2D3R - chains A and B of the 4 polymer chains in the assembly; structure by X-ray diffraction, 2.90 A resolution.

[Chain A (and B)]
Molecule: Lectin alpha chain
From: Cratylia argentea
Notes: chain B of this document is another copy of the same molecule, construct and numbering; everything in this record applies to it too
Reference sequence: P81517 (LECA_CRAFL); residue numbers follow UniProt; this construct covers 1-236
Chain sequence (236 residues; each row starts with the number of its first residue):
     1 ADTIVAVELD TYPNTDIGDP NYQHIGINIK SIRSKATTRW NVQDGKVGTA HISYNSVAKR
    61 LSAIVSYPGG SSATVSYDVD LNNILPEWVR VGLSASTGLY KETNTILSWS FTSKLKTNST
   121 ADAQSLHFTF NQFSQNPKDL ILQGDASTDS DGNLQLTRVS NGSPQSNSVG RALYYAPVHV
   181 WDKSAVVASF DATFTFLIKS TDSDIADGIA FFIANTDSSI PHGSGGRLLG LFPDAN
Ion coordination: Mn2+: E8, D10, D19, H24; Ca2+: D10, Y12, N14, D19

[Chain A / chain B interface]
Pairs across the interface (52; chain A residue first):
  W88(A) - S134(B)
  W88(A) - N136(B)
  W88(A) - K138(B)
  W88(A) - D139(B)
  R90(A) - Y175(B)
  A121(A) - N131(B)
  D122(A) - T129(B)
  D122(A) - N131(B)
  A123(A) - F130(B)
  A123(A) - N131(B)  hydrogen bond (backbone-backbone)
  A123(A) - Q132(B)  hydrogen bond (backbone-backbone)
  Q124(A) - T129(B)
  Q124(A) - F130(B)
  Q124(A) - D139(B)  hydrogen bond
  S125(A) - F128(B)
  S125(A) - T129(B)  hydrogen bond (backbone-backbone)
  L126(A) - L126(B)  hydrophobic
  L126(A) - H127(B)
  L126(A) - Y174(B)
  H127(A) - L126(B)
  H127(A) - H127(B)  hydrogen bond (backbone-backbone)
  F128(A) - S125(B)
  T129(A) - A123(B)
  T129(A) - Q124(B)
  T129(A) - S125(B)  hydrogen bond (backbone-backbone)
  F130(A) - A123(B)
  N131(A) - A121(B)
  N131(A) - D122(B)  hydrogen bond (side chain-backbone)
  N131(A) - A123(B)  hydrogen bond (backbone-backbone)
  Q132(A) - A123(B)  hydrogen bond (backbone-backbone)
  Q132(A) - Q124(B)  hydrogen bond (backbone-side chain)
  S134(A) - W88(B)
  S134(A) - Q124(B)
  S134(A) - H179(B)
  N136(A) - W88(B)
  P137(A) - W88(B)  hydrophobic
  K138(A) - W88(B)
  K138(A) - P177(B)
  D139(A) - W88(B)
  D139(A) - P177(B)
  Y174(A) - L126(B)
  Y174(A) - A176(B)
  Y175(A) - R90(B)
  Y175(A) - Y175(B)  hydrophobic
  Y175(A) - P177(B)
  A176(A) - Y174(B)
  A176(A) - Y175(B)  hydrophobic
  A176(A) - A176(B)  hydrophobic
  P177(A) - K138(B)
  P177(A) - D139(B)
  P177(A) - Y175(B)
  H179(A) - S134(B)
Other interface residues (no listed pair), chain A (26 interface residues in all): F133, D182
Other interface residues (no listed pair), chain B (25 interface residues in all): P137, D182

[In short]
26 residues of chain A and 25 residues of chain B are in contact; the contacts include 10 hydrogen bonds.
Polar pairs include Q124(A)-D139(B), N131(A)-D122(B) and Q132(A)-Q124(B). The Mn2+ site is built by E8(A),
D10(A), D19(A) and H24(A). D10(A), Y12(A), N14(A) and D19(A) coordinate Ca2+.
Chain A and chain B are both Lectin alpha chain (Cratylia argentea); the structure, Cratylia folibunda seed
lectin at acidic pH, was determined by X-ray diffraction (same publication as 2D3P).
